6GC1 - chain A; structure by X-ray diffraction, 2.70 A resolution.

Chain A:
Protein: NHL repeat-containing protein 2
Organism: Homo sapiens
Reference sequence: Q8NBF2 (NHLC2_HUMAN); residue numbers follow UniProt; this construct covers 1-572
Amino-acid sequence (579 residues; numbered -6 to 572; the number before each row is that of its first residue; numbers below 1 keep their minus sign (Met-6 is residue -6)):
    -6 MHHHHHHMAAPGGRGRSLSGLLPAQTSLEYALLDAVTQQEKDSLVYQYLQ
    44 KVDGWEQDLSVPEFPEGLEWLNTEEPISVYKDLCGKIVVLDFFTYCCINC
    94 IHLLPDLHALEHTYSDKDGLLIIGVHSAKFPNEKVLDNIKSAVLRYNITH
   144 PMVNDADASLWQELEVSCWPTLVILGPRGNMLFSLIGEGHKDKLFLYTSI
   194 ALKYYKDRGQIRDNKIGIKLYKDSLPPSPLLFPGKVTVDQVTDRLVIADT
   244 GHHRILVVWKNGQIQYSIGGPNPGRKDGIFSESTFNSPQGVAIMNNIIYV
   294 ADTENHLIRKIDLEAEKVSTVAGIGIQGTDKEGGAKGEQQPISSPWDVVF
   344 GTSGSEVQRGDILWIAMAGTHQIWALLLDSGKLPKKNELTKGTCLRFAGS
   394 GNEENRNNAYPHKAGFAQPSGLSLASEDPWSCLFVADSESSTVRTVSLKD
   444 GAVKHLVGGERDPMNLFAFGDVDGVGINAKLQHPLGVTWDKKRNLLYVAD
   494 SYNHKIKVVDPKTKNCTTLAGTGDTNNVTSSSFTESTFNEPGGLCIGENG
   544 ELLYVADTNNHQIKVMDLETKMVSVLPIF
Disordered / not traced: -6 to 8, 213-218, 345-353
Differences from the reference sequence: initiating methionine (-6); expression tag (-5 to 0)
UniProt features mapped onto this chain:
  - natural variant: Asp148 (D148Y: In FINCA; uncertain significance)
What the authors report for this chain:
  - contacts within the chain: Asp148-Ser152 (hydrogen bond), Asp148-Leu153 (hydrogen bond)
  - disease-associated variants - D148Y (T_m_ of 59.3 degC): decreased stability
  - disease-associated variants - D148Y: decreased expression (citing earlier work)

In short:
From the paper: D148Y reduces stability; contacts within the chain involving Asp148, Ser152 and Leu153.
Chain A is NHL repeat-containing protein 2 (Homo sapiens); the structure, Crystal structure of Trx-like and
NHL repeat containing domains of human NHLRC2, was determined by X-ray diffraction (same publication as 6G7W).
